PDB entry 2UUC | X-ray diffraction, 3.10 A resolution | chains A and M of the 23 polymer chains in the assembly

# Chain A
Molecule: 16S Ribosomal RNA
From: Thermus thermophilus
Sequence (1522 nucleotides; numbered 0 to 1544 plus 21 insertion-coded residues; 44 numbers in that range are skipped by the numbering (no residue carries them; nothing is unmodelled there); the number before each row is that of its first residue; a row labelled like 189A-189L holds insertion residues (189A, then the next letters in order); numbering starts at 0):
     0 UUUGUUGGAG AGUUUGAUCC UGGCUCAGGG UGAACGCUGG CGGCGUGCCU AAGACAUGCA
    60 AGUCGUGCGG GCCG
    76 CGGGGUUUU
    88 ACUCCG
    96 UGGUCAGCGG CGGACGGGUG AGUAACGCGU GGGU
  129A G
   130 ACCUACCCGG AAGAGGGGGA CAACCCGGGG AAACUCGGGC UAAUCCCCCA UGUGGACCCG
189A-189L CCCCUUGGGGUG
   190 UGUCCAAAGG GCUUU
   216 GCCCGCUUCC GGAUGGGCCC GCGUCCCAUC AGCUAGUUGG UGGGGUAAUG GCCCACCAAG
   276 GCGACGACGG GUAGCCGGUC UGAGAGGAUG GCCGGCCACA GGGGCACUGA GACACGGGCC
   336 CCACUCCUAC GGGAGGCAGC AGUUAGGAAU CUUCCGCAAU GGGCGCAAGC CUGACGGAGC
   396 GACGCCGCUU GGAGGAAGAA GCCCUUCGGG GUGUAAACUC CUGA
   441 ACCCGGGACG AAACCCCC
   460 GA
   470 CGAGGGGA
   479 CUGACGGUAC CGGGGUAA
   498 UAGCGCCGGC CAACUCCGUG CCAGCAGCCG CGGUAAUACG GAGGGCGCGA GCGUUACCCG
   558 GAUUCACUGG GCGUAAAGGG CGUGUAGGCG GCCUGGGGCG UCCCAUGUGA AAGACCACGG
   618 CUCAACCGUG GGGGAGCGUG GGAUACGCUC AGGCUAGACG GUGGGAGAGG GUGGUGGAAU
   678 UCCCGGAGUA GCGGUGAAAU GCGCAGAUAC CGGGAGGAAC GCCGAUGGCG AAGGCAGCCA
   738 CCUGGUCCAC CCGUGACGCU GAGGCGCGAA AGCGUGGGGA GCAAACCGGA UUAGAUACCC
   798 GGGUAGUCCA CGCCCUAAAC GAUGCGCGCU AGGUCUCUGG GUCU
   848 CCUGGGGGCC GAAGCUAACG CGUUAAGCGC GCCGCCUGGG GAGUACGGCC GCAAGGCUGA
   908 AACUCAAAGG AAUUGACGGG GGCCCGCACA AGCGGUGGAG CAUGUGGUUU AAUUCGAAGC
   968 AACGCGAAGA ACCUUACCAG GCCUUGACAU GCUA
 1001A G
  1002 GGAACCCGGG UGAAAGCCUG GGGUGCCCC
1030A-1030D GCGA
  1031 GGGGAGCCCU AGCACAGGUG CUGCAUGGCC GUCGUCAGCU CGUGCCGUGA GGUGUUGGGU
  1091 UAAGUCCCGC AACGAGCGCA ACCCCCGCCG UUAGUUGCCA GCGGUUCGGC CGGGCACUCU
  1151 AACGGGACUG CCCGCG
  1168 AAAGCGGGAG GAAGGAGGGG ACGACGUCUG GUCAGCAUGG CCCUUACGGC CUGGGCGACA
  1228 CACGUGCUAC AAUGCCCACU ACAAAGCGAU GCCACCCGGC AACGGGGAGC UAAUCGCAAA
  1288 AAGGUGGGCC CAGUUCGGAU UGGGGUCUGC AACCCGACCC CAUGAAGCCG GAAUCGCUAG
  1348 UAAUCGCGGA UCAGCC
 1363A A
  1364 UGCCGCGGUG AAUACGUUCC CGGGCCUUGU ACACACCGCC CGUCACGCCA UGGGAGCGGG
  1424 CUCUACCCGA AGUCGCCGG
1442A-1442B GA
  1443 GCCUA
  1452 C
  1456 GGGCAGGCGC CGAGGGUAGG GCCCGUGACU GGGGCGAAGU CGUAACAAGG UAGCUGUACC
  1516 GGAAGGUGCG GCUGGAUCAC CUCCUUUCU
Disordered / not traced: 0-4, 1534-1538
Bound ions: Mg2+ site 1: U12, G21, G22; Mg2+ site 2: U12, C526, A914; K+ site 1 near U14 (its only coordinating residue here); Mg2+ site 3 near G21 (its only coordinating residue here); Mg2+ site 4: U37, G38; Mg2+ site 5 near C48 (its only coordinating residue here); Mg2+ site 6: C48, G115; Mg2+ site 7 near A53 (its only coordinating residue here); Mg2+ site 8: C58, U387, G388; Mg2+ site 9: A59, U387; Mg2+ site 10: G61, U62, G105; Mg2+ site 11: G107, G326; 105 more Mg2+ sites not listed; 44 more K+ sites not listed
Residues lining bound ligands: paromomycin (PAR): G1405, U1406, C1407, A1408, C1409, C1490, G1491, A1492, A1493, G1494, U1495, C1496

# Chain M
Molecule: 30S ribosomal protein S13
From: Thermus thermophilus
Reference sequence: P80377 (RS13_THET8); residues 2-126 here correspond to UniProt positions 1-125 (UniProt number = residue number - 1)
Sequence (126 residues; row label = number of the first residue in the row):
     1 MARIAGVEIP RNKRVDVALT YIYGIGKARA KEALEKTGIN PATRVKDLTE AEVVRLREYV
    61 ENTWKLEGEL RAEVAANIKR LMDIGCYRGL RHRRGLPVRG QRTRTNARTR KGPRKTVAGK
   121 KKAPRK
Disordered / not traced: 1
Bound ions: Mg2+ site 1: Thr20, Ile22, Ile25 (shared with U1330(A) of chain A); Mg2+ site 2: Gln101 (shared with C1322(A) of chain A)

# Chain A / chain M interface
Contacting residue pairs (104; chain A residue first):
  G947(A) - Arg108(M)  phosphate contact
  G947(A) - Thr109(M)  hydrogen bond to the phosphate
  C948(A) - Asn106(M)  base contact
  C948(A) - Ala107(M)  hydrogen bond to the phosphate
  C948(A) - Arg108(M)  hydrogen bond to the phosphate
  C948(A) - Thr109(M)  hydrogen bond to the phosphate
  A949(A) - Gln101(M)  phosphate contact
  A949(A) - Arg102(M)  phosphate contact
  A949(A) - Asn106(M)  hydrogen bond to the base
  U950(A) - Arg102(M)  salt bridge to the phosphate
  U950(A) - Thr105(M)  hydrogen bond to the base
  G951(A) - Arg102(M)  salt bridge to the phosphate
  G951(A) - Thr105(M)  base contact
  G951(A) - Lys126(M)  base contact
  U952(A) - Arg104(M)  hydrogen bond to the base
  U952(A) - Thr105(M)  base contact
  U952(A) - Arg125(M)  base contact
  U952(A) - Lys126(M)  sugar contact
  G953(A) - Arg104(M)  salt bridge to the phosphate
  G953(A) - Arg125(M)  sugar contact
  G954(A) - Arg104(M)  hydrogen bond to the base
  G954(A) - Gly119(M)  sugar contact
  G954(A) - Lys120(M)  sugar contact
  A965(A) - Pro124(M)  base contact
  A965(A) - Lys126(M)  base contact
  A969(A) - Lys126(M)  base contact
  C970(A) - Lys126(M)  base contact
  A1225(A) - Arg102(M)  phosphate contact
  A1225(A) - Thr103(M)  hydrogen bond to the phosphate
  C1226(A) - Arg91(M)  salt bridge to the phosphate
  C1226(A) - Leu96(M)  phosphate contact
  C1226(A) - Thr103(M)  hydrogen bond to the sugar
  C1226(A) - Arg104(M)  base contact
  C1226(A) - Lys111(M)  hydrogen bond to the sugar
  A1227(A) - Leu96(M)  phosphate contact
  A1227(A) - Lys111(M)  salt bridge to the phosphate
  A1227(A) - Lys115(M)  hydrogen bond to the sugar
  A1227(A) - Val117(M)  base contact
  C1228(A) - Arg104(M)  hydrogen bond to the base
  C1228(A) - Arg108(M)  salt bridge to the phosphate
  C1228(A) - Lys111(M)  salt bridge to the phosphate
  C1228(A) - Arg114(M)  phosphate contact
  C1228(A) - Lys115(M)  salt bridge to the phosphate
  C1228(A) - Thr116(M)  hydrogen bond to the phosphate
  C1228(A) - Val117(M)  sugar contact
  A1229(A) - Arg104(M)  base contact
  A1229(A) - Thr105(M)  base contact
  A1229(A) - Arg114(M)  salt bridge to the phosphate
  A1229(A) - Thr116(M)  hydrogen bond to the phosphate
  A1229(A) - Arg125(M)  hydrogen bond to the sugar
  C1230(A) - Thr105(M)  base contact
  C1230(A) - Arg125(M)  hydrogen bond to the sugar
  C1230(A) - Lys126(M)  base contact
  G1295(A) - Arg14(M)  hydrogen bond to the sugar
  C1296(A) - Arg14(M)  sugar contact
  C1296(A) - Arg44(M)  salt bridge to the phosphate
  C1297(A) - Arg44(M)  salt bridge to the phosphate
  U1301(A) - Tyr21(M)  phosphate contact
  U1302(A) - Lys13(M)  phosphate contact
  U1302(A) - Arg14(M)  hydrogen bond to the base
  U1302(A) - Val17(M)  phosphate contact
  U1302(A) - Tyr21(M)  hydrogen bond to the phosphate
  A1306(A) - Thr109(M)  hydrogen bond to the sugar
  U1307(A) - Gln101(M)  hydrogen bond to the phosphate
  U1307(A) - Thr109(M)  sugar contact
  U1307(A) - Arg110(M)  phosphate contact
  U1308(A) - Ile78(M)  sugar contact
  U1308(A) - His92(M)  hydrogen bond to the phosphate
  U1308(A) - Pro97(M)  phosphate contact
  U1308(A) - Val98(M)  hydrogen bond to the phosphate
  U1308(A) - Arg99(M)  salt bridge to the phosphate
  U1308(A) - Gln101(M)  hydrogen bond to the phosphate
  U1308(A) - Arg110(M)  sugar contact
  G1309(A) - Val74(M)  sugar contact
  G1309(A) - Asn77(M)  hydrogen bond to the sugar
  G1309(A) - Ile78(M)  sugar contact
  G1309(A) - Leu81(M)  phosphate contact
  G1309(A) - Arg88(M)  salt bridge to the phosphate
  G1309(A) - His92(M)  salt bridge to the phosphate
  G1309(A) - Val98(M)  phosphate contact
  G1309(A) - Arg99(M)  salt bridge to the phosphate
  G1310(A) - Asn77(M)  phosphate contact
  G1310(A) - Arg88(M)  salt bridge to the phosphate
  C1320(A) - Tyr87(M)  sugar contact
  C1321(A) - Tyr87(M)  sugar contact
  C1322(A) - Gly100(M)  sugar contact
  G1323(A) - Gly100(M)  phosphate contact
  C1328(A) - Ala28(M)  phosphate contact
  C1328(A) - Arg29(M)  sugar contact
  A1329(A) - Tyr23(M)  phosphate contact
  A1329(A) - Gly24(M)  phosphate contact
  A1329(A) - Ile25(M)  hydrogen bond to the phosphate
  A1329(A) - Gly26(M)  hydrogen bond to the phosphate
  A1329(A) - Lys27(M)  phosphate contact
  A1329(A) - Ala28(M)  phosphate contact
  A1329(A) - Arg29(M)  hydrogen bond to the phosphate
  A1329(A) - Leu70(M)  sugar contact
  U1330(A) - Ile22(M)  phosphate contact
  U1330(A) - Tyr23(M)  phosphate contact
  U1330(A) - Gly24(M)  phosphate contact
  U1330(A) - Ile25(M)  hydrogen bond to the phosphate
  U1330(A) - Gly26(M)  phosphate contact
  G1331(A) - Tyr23(M)  phosphate contact
  A1332(A) - Thr109(M)  base contact
Other interface residues (no listed pair), chain A (40 interface residues in all): A946, G966, G1224, G1231
Other interface residues (no listed pair), chain M (49 interface residues in all): Pro113, Ala123

# Overview
40 residues of chain A face 49 of chain M across their interface, with 30 hydrogen bonds and 16 salt bridges.
Polar pairs include A949(A)-Asn106(M), U950(A)-Thr105(M) and U952(A)-Arg104(M). Bound to chain A: paromomycin.
U12(A), G21(A) and G22(A) coordinate Mg2+ site 1.
Chain A is 16S Ribosomal RNA and chain M is 30S ribosomal protein S13, both from Thermus thermophilus; the
structure, Structure of the Thermus thermophilus 30S ribosomal subunit complexed with a Valine-ASL with cmo5U
in position ..., was determined by X-ray diffraction together with 2UU9, 2UUA and 2UUB from the same study.
